PDB entry 8TS4 | X-ray diffraction, 2.20 A resolution | chains A and B

Chain A (and B):
Protein: Hypoxanthine-guanine phosphoribosyltransferase
Organism: Trypanosoma brucei
Notes: EC 2.4.2.8; chain B of this document is another copy of the same molecule, construct and numbering; everything in this record applies to it too
UniProtKB: Q07010 (HPRT_TRYBB); residues 1-210 here = UniProt positions 1-210
Chain sequence (210 residues; numbered 1 to 210; the number before each row is that of its first residue):
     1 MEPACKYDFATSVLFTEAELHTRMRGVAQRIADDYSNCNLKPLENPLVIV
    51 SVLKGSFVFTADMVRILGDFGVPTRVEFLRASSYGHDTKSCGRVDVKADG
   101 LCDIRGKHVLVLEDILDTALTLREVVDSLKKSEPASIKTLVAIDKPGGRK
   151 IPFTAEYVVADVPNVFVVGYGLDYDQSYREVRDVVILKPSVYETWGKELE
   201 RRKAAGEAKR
Disordered / not traced: 1-2, 80-101, 196-210 (chain B: 1-4, 82-100, 204-210)
UniProt features mapped onto this chain:
  - active site: Asp117 (Proton acceptor)
  - binding site (GMP): Lys54, Glu113 to Thr121, Lys145, Asp173
  - binding site (Mg(2+)): Asp173
Small-molecule neighbours: KFF ((3-{(2S,4S)-4-(2-amino-6-oxo-1,6-dihydro-9H-purin-9-yl)-2-[(2-phosphonoethoxy)methyl]pyrrolidin-1-yl}-3-oxopropyl)phosphonic acid): Leu53, Lys54, Gly55, Ser56, Glu113, Asp114, Ile115, Leu116, Asp117, Thr118, Ala119, Leu120, Thr121, Lys145, Val165, Phe166, Val167, Gly171, Leu172, Asp173, Arg179
Reported in the primary citation:
  - binding site for KFF: Glu113, Asp114, Phe166

Chain A / chain B interface:
Pairs across the interface (62):
  Pro42(A) - Ser177(B)
  Pro42(A) - Tyr178(B)  hydrophobic
  Leu43(A) - Tyr174(B)
  Leu43(A) - Asp175(B)
  Leu43(A) - Ser177(B)  hydrogen bond (backbone-side chain)
  Leu43(A) - Tyr178(B)
  Leu43(A) - Val191(B)  hydrophobic
  Leu43(A) - Trp195(B)
  Glu44(A) - Trp195(B)
  Lys54(A) - Val76(B)  hydrogen bond (side chain-backbone)
  Lys54(A) - Glu77(B)  salt bridge
  Lys54(A) - Phe78(B)
  Phe57(A) - Thr60(B)
  Phe57(A) - Ala61(B)  hydrophobic
  Phe57(A) - Val76(B)  hydrophobic
  Phe57(A) - Phe78(B)  hydrophobic
  Val58(A) - Ala61(B)  hydrophobic
  Val58(A) - Arg65(B)
  Thr60(A) - Phe57(B)
  Ala61(A) - Phe57(B)  hydrophobic
  Ala61(A) - Val58(B)  hydrophobic
  Ala61(A) - Ala61(B)  hydrophobic
  Asp62(A) - Arg65(B)  salt bridge
  Val64(A) - Glu180(B)
  Arg65(A) - Val58(B)
  Arg65(A) - Asp62(B)  salt bridge
  Arg65(A) - Arg65(B)
  Arg65(A) - Tyr170(B)
  Arg65(A) - Glu180(B)
  Arg65(A) - Arg182(B)
  Ile66(A) - Arg182(B)
  Asp69(A) - Arg182(B)  salt bridge
  Pro73(A) - Glu180(B)
  Thr74(A) - Gln176(B)
  Thr74(A) - Glu180(B)  hydrogen bond (backbone-side chain)
  Arg75(A) - Gln176(B)
  Val76(A) - Lys54(B)  hydrogen bond (backbone-side chain)
  Val76(A) - Phe57(B)  hydrophobic
  Val76(A) - Arg179(B)
  Glu77(A) - Lys54(B)  salt bridge
  Phe78(A) - Lys54(B)
  Phe78(A) - Phe57(B)  hydrophobic
  Phe78(A) - Arg80(B)
  Tyr170(A) - Arg65(B)
  Tyr174(A) - Leu43(B)
  Gln176(A) - Thr74(B)
  Gln176(A) - Arg75(B)
  Ser177(A) - Pro42(B)
  Ser177(A) - Leu43(B)  hydrogen bond (side chain-backbone)
  Tyr178(A) - Pro42(B)
  Tyr178(A) - Leu43(B)
  Arg179(A) - Val76(B)
  Glu180(A) - Val64(B)
  Glu180(A) - Arg65(B)
  Glu180(A) - Pro73(B)
  Glu180(A) - Thr74(B)  hydrogen bond (side chain-backbone)
  Arg182(A) - Arg65(B)
  Arg182(A) - Ile66(B)
  Arg182(A) - Asp69(B)  salt bridge
  Val191(A) - Leu43(B)  hydrophobic
  Trp195(A) - Leu43(B)
  Trp195(A) - Glu44(B)
Other interface residues (no listed pair), chain A (33 interface residues in all): Glu17, Pro46, Gly68, Asp175
Other interface residues (no listed pair), chain B (35 interface residues in all): Glu17, His21, Pro46, Gly68

Overview:
Chain A and chain B form an interface of 33 and 35 residues respectively, with 6 hydrogen bonds and 6 salt
bridges. Among the polar pairs are Lys54(A)-Glu77(B), Asp62(A)-Arg65(B) and Asp69(A)-Arg182(B). Ligands of
chain A: compound KFF. The paper reports a binding site for KFF at Glu113(A), Asp114(A) and Phe166(A).
Both chains are Hypoxanthine-guanine phosphoribosyltransferase (Trypanosoma brucei). Entry 8TS4 (Crystal
structure of T. Brucei hypoxanthine guanine phosphoribosyltransferase in complex with
[2S,4S]-4-Guanin-9-yl-2-(2-phosphonoethoxymethyl)-1-N-(3-phosphonopropionyl)pyrrolidine) was determined by
X-ray diffraction (same publication as 8TPV, 8TPY and 8TR1).
